PDB entry 9EHL | electron microscopy, 3.90 A resolution | chains C and E of the 18 polymer chains in the assembly

== Chain C ==
Protein: HIV-1 BG505 SOSIP gp120, Envelope glycoprotein gp120
Source organism: Human immunodeficiency virus 1
UniProtKB: Q2N0S5 (Q2N0S5_HV1); the construct lacks a stretch of the UniProt sequence and is renumbered around it, so the offset changes along the chain: 33-141 = UniProt 32-140; 150-185 = UniProt 141-176; 187-309 = UniProt 186-308; 312-321 = UniProt 309-318; 2 more segments
Amino-acid sequence (506 residues; numbered 6 to 513 plus 10 insertion-coded residues; 12 numbers in that range are skipped by the numbering (no residue carries them; nothing is unmodelled there); the number before each row is that of its first residue; a row labelled like 185A-185I holds insertion residues (185A, then the next letters in order)):
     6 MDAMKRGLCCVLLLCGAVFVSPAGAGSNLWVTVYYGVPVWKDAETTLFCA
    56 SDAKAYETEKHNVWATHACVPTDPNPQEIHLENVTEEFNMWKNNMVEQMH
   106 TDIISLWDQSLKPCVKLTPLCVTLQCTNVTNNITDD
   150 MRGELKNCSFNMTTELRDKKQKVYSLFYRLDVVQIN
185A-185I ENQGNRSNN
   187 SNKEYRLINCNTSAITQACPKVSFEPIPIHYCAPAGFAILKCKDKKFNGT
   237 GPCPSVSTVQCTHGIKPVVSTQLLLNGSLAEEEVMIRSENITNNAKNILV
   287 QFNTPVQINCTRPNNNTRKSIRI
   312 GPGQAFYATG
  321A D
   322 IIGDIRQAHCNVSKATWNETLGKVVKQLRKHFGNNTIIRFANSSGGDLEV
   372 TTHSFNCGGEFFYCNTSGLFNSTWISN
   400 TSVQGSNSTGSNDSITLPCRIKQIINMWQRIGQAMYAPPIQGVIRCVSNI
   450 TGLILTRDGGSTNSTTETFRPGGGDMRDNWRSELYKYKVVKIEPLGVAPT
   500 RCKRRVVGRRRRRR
Disordered / not traced: 6-32, 150-151, 185A-185I, 400-410, 506-513
Cystine bridges: Cys54-Cys74, Cys119-Cys205, Cys126-Cys196, Cys131-Cys157, Cys218-Cys247, Cys228-Cys239, Cys296-Cys331, Cys378-Cys445, Cys385-Cys418
Covalent attachments: N-acetylglucosamine (NAG) linked to Asn88, Asn133, Asn156, Asn160, Asn234, Asn295, Asn301, Asn339, Asn363, Asn386, Asn392, Asn448; glycan linked to Asn197, Asn262, Asn276, Asn332
Differences from the reference sequence: engineered mutation Asn332 (Thr330 in Q2N0S5), Cys501 (Ala498 in Q2N0S5); insertion (509-513)
From the paper describing this entry:
  - post-translational modification sites: Asn197, Asn276 (citing earlier work)

== Chain E ==
Protein: HIV-1 BG505 SOSIP gp41
Source organism: Human immunodeficiency virus 1
UniProtKB: Q2N0S5 (Q2N0S5_9HIV1); residues 512-664 here correspond to UniProt positions 509-661 (UniProt number = residue number - 3)
Amino-acid sequence (153 residues; row label = number of the first residue in the row):
   512 AVGIGAVFLGFLGAAGSTMGAASMTLTVQARNLLSGIVQQQSNLLRAPEA
   562 QQHLLKLTVWGIKQLQARVLAVERYLRDQQLLGIWGCSGKLICCTNVPWN
   612 SSWSNRNLSEIWDNMTWLQWDKEISNYTQIIYGLLEESQNQQEKNEQDLL
   662 ALD
Disordered / not traced: 512-517, 548-568
Cystine bridges: Cys598-Cys604
Covalent attachments: N-acetylglucosamine (NAG) linked to Asn611, Asn637
Differences from the reference sequence: engineered mutation Pro559 (Ile556 in Q2N0S5), Cys605 (Thr602 in Q2N0S5)
Ligand contacts: N-acetylglucosamine (NAG; 2-acetamido-2-deoxy-beta-D-glucopyranose): Gly524, Ala525, Ala526, Gly527, Ser528

== Chain C / chain E interface ==
Pairs across the interface - 8 pairs, chain C then chain E:
  Tyr39(C) - Asp659(E)
  Thr499(C) - Leu663(E)
  Arg500(C) - Ala662(E)
  Arg500(C) - Leu663(E)
  Cys501(C) - Asp659(E)  hydrogen bond
  Cys501(C) - Ala662(E)
  Lys502(C) - Ala662(E)
  Arg504(C) - Gln658(E)

== Overview ==
6 residues of chain C and 4 residues of chain E are in contact; the contacts include 1 hydrogen bond. The
hydrogen-bonded pair is Cys501(C)-Asp659(E). Bound to chain E: N-acetylglucosamine. Covalently linked
N-acetylglucosamine: at Asn88(C), Asn133(C), Asn156(C), Asn160(C), Asn234(C) and Asn295(C) and 6 more. The
paper reports modification sites Asn197(C) and Asn276(C).
Here chain C is HIV-1 BG505 SOSIP gp120, Envelope glycoprotein gp120 and chain E is HIV-1 BG505 SOSIP gp41,
both from Human immunodeficiency virus 1. Entry 9EHL (Structure of HIV-1 BG505 SOSIP.664 Env trimer in complex
with IOMAmin5 and 10-1074 Broadly Neutralizing Antibodies ...) was determined by electron microscopy (same
publication as 9EHM).
